Entry 7KZS (electron microscopy, 4.20 A resolution (low resolution: residue-level contacts below are approximate; hydrogen-bond / salt-bridge calls are withheld)); this record covers chains G and P of the 19 polymer chains in the assembly.

# Chain G
Name: Fanconi anemia group G protein
From: Homo sapiens
Reference sequence: O15287 (FANCG_HUMAN); residue numbers follow UniProt; this construct covers 1-622
Chain sequence (641 residues; numbered -18 to 622; the number before each row is that of its first residue; numbers below 1 keep their minus sign (Met-18 is residue -18)):
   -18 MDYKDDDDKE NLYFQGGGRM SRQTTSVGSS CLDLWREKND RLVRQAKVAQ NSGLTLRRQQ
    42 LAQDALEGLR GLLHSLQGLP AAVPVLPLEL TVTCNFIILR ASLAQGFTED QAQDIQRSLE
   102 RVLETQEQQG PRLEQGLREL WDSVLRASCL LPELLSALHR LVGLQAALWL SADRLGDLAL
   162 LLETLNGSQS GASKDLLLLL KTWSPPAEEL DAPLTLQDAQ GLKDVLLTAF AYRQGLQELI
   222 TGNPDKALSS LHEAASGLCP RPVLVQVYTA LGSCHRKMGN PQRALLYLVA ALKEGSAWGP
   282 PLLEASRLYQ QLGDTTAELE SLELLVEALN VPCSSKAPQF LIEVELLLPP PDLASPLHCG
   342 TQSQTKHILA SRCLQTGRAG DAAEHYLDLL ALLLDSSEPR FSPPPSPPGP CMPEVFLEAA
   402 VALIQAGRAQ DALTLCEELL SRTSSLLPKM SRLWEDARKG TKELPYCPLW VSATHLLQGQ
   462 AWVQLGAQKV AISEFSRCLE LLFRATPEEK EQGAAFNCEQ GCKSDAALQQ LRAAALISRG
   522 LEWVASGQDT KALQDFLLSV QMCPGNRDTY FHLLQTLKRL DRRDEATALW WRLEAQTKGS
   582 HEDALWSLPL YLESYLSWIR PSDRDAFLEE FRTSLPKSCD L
Unresolved in the structure: -18 to 11, 109-114, 314-317, 438-443, 579-585, 612-622
Construct notes: initiating methionine (-18); expression tag (-17 to 0)
Curated features (UniProtKB/Swiss-Prot):
  - modified residue: Ser7 (Phosphoserine)
Ion coordination: Zn2+: Cys392, Glu395, Cys499, Cys503

# Chain P
Name: Fanconi anemia core complex-associated protein 100
From: Homo sapiens
Reference sequence: Q0VG06 (FP100_HUMAN); residues 1-881 here = UniProt positions 1-881
Chain sequence (906 residues; numbered -24 to 881; the number before each row is that of its first residue; numbers below 1 keep their minus sign (Met-24 is residue -24)):
   -24 MDYKDHDGDY KDHDIDYKDD DDKGSMAGAA PRVRYLAGFC CPLGGLAAGK PRVLCHEAEV
    36 FLSTGSELVY VYDQEGGLLT AAFRFPDQVW HLELLAPRRL LYALCARRGL YCLSLDHPGR
    96 SRSTSQDDRD SEDGDQPSPV IPVDPDACIL PDAALCAFTL LDSVLVTLVQ GPARWKMQLF
   156 EQPCPGEDPR PGGQIGEVEL SSYTPPAGVP GKPAAPHFLP VLCSVSPSGS RVPHDLLGGS
   216 GGFTLEDALF GLLFGADATL LQSPVVLCGL PDGQLCCVIL KALVTSRSAP GDPNALVKIL
   276 HHLEEPVIFI GALKTEPQAA EAAENFLPDE DVHCDCLVAF GHHGRMLAIK ASWDESGKLV
   336 PELREYCLPG PVLCAACGGG GRVYHSTPSD LCVVDLSRGS TPLGPEQPEE GPGGLPPMLC
   396 PASLNICSVV SLSASPRTHE GGTKLLALSA KGRLMTCSLD LDSEMPGPAR MTTESAGQKI
   456 KELLSGIGNI SERVSFLKKA VDQRNKALTS LNEAMNVSCA LLSSGTGPRP ISCTTSTTWS
   516 RLQTQDVLMA TCVLENSSSF SLDQGWTLCI QVLTSSCALD LDSACSAITY TIPVDQLGPG
   576 ARREVTLPLG PGENGGLDLP VTVSCTLFYS LREVVGGALA PSDSEDPFLD ECPSDVLPEQ
   636 EGVCLPLSRH TVDMLQCLRF PGLAPPHTRA PSPLGPTRDP VATFLETCRE PGSQPAGPAS
   696 LRAEYLPPSV ASIKVSAELL RAALKDGHSG VPLCCATLQW LLAENAAVDV VRARALSSIQ
   756 GVAPDGANVH LIVREVAMTD LCPAGPIQAV EIQVESSSLA DICRAHHAVV GRMQTMVTEQ
   816 ATQGSSAPDL RVQYLRQIHA NHETLLREVQ TLRDRLCTED EASSCATAQR LLQVYRQLRH
   876 PSLILL
Unresolved in the structure: -24 to 4, 94-112, 181-191, 206-214, 294-304, 374-381, 407-417, 436-445, 611-633, 660-671, 686-700
Construct notes: initiating methionine (-24); expression tag (-23 to 0)
Curated features (UniProtKB/Swiss-Prot):
  - modified residue: Ser667 (Phosphoserine)

# Chain G / chain P interface
Residue-residue contacts - 54 pairs, chain G then chain P:
  Thr36(G) - Arg165(P)
  Leu37(G) - Asp121(P)
  Leu37(G) - Cys123(P)
  Leu37(G) - Arg165(P)
  Gln40(G) - Pro126(P)
  Gln41(G) - Pro120(P)
  Gln44(G) - Pro126(P)
  Pro332(G) - Arg262(P)
  Pro332(G) - Ser263(P)
  Pro332(G) - Pro265(P)
  Leu338(G) - Ser263(P)
  His339(G) - Ser263(P)
  His339(G) - Ala264(P)
  His339(G) - Pro265(P)
  Cys340(G) - Ser263(P)
  Cys340(G) - Ala264(P)
  Leu374(G) - Lys256(P)
  Leu375(G) - Leu235(P)
  Ser377(G) - Lys256(P)
  Phe382(G) - Val139(P)
  Phe382(G) - Val259(P)
  Pro384(G) - Lys256(P)
  Pro385(G) - Ala257(P)
  Pro388(G) - Ala270(P)
  Met393(G) - Asp232(P)
  Met393(G) - Leu236(P)
  Pro394(G) - Leu235(P)
  Phe397(G) - Leu235(P)
  Leu420(G) - Leu235(P)
  Arg423(G) - Thr234(P)
  Arg423(G) - Leu235(P)
  Arg423(G) - Gln237(P)
  Ser426(G) - Asp222(P)
  Ser426(G) - Ala223(P)
  Ser426(G) - Leu334(P)
  Leu427(G) - Gly226(P)
  Leu427(G) - Ala231(P)
  Leu427(G) - Thr234(P)
  Lys430(G) - Trp328(P)
  Lys430(G) - Gly332(P)
  Lys430(G) - Lys333(P)
  Lys430(G) - Leu334(P)
  Ala495(G) - Leu227(P)
  Ala495(G) - Leu228(P)
  Ala496(G) - Leu227(P)
  Ala496(G) - Leu228(P)
  Ala496(G) - Phe229(P)
  Ala496(G) - Gly230(P)
  Phe497(G) - Phe229(P)
  Phe497(G) - Gly230(P)
  Phe497(G) - Cys252(P)
  Phe497(G) - Ile254(P)
  Phe497(G) - Leu271(P)
  Phe497(G) - Lys273(P)
Other interface residues (no listed pair), chain G (37 interface residues in all): Glu48, Thr89, Pro331, Thr342, Ser383, Cys392, Thr424, Pro446, Tyr447, Trp451
Other interface residues (no listed pair), chain P (40 interface residues in all): Arg83, Ile124, Pro147, Val253, Ser331

# In short
37 residues of chain G face 40 of chain P across their interface. Cys392(G), Glu395(G), Cys499(G) and
Cys503(G) form the Zn2+ site.
Chain G is Fanconi anemia group G protein and chain P is Fanconi anemia core complex-associated protein 100,
both from Homo sapiens; the structure, Structure of the human fanconi anaemia Core-UBE2T-ID-DNA complex in
open state, was determined by electron microscopy, deposited together with 7KZP, 7KZQ, 7KZR, 7KZT and 7KZV.
